Entry 6YK0 (X-ray diffraction, 2.90 A resolution); this record covers chains A and B.

== Chain A (and B) ==
Molecule: Pyridoxal kinase
Organism: Mus musculus
Notes: EC 2.7.1.35; chain B of this document is another copy of the same molecule, construct and numbering; everything in this record applies to it too
UniProtKB: Q8K183 (PDXK_MOUSE); numbering as in UniProt (aligned over 1-312)
Chain sequence (314 residues; each row starts with the number of its first residue; numbers below 1 keep their minus sign (Gly-1 is residue -1)):
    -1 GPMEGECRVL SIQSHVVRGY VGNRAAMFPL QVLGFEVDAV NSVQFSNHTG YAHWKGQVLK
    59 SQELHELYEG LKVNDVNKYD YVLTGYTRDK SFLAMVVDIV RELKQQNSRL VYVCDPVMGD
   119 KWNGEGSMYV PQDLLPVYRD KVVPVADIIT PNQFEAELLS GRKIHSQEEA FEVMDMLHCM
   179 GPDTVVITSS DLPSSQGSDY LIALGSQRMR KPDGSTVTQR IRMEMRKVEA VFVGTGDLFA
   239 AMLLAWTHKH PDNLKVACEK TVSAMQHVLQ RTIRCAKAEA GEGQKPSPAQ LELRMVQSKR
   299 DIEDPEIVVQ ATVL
Disordered / not traced: -1 to 3
Differences from the reference sequence: expression tag (-1 to 0)
UniProt features mapped onto this chain:
  - active site: Asp235 (Proton acceptor)
  - binding site (pyridoxal): Ser12, Thr47
  - binding site (pyridoxal 5'-phosphate): Thr47, Gly234, Asp235
  - binding site (ATP): Asp113, Asn150 to Glu153, Thr186, Ser187, Val226 to Ala228, Thr233
  - binding site (Na(+)): Asp113, Thr148, Thr186
  - binding site (Mg(2+)): Asp118
  - modified residue: Met1 (N-acetylmethionine), Ser59 (Phosphoserine), Ser164 (Phosphoserine), Ser213 (Phosphoserine), Ser285 (Phosphoserine)
Ligand contacts: ATP-gamma-S (AGS; phosphothiophosphoric acid-adenylate ester): Asp113, Val115, Asp118, Thr148, Asn150, Glu153, Thr186, Ser187, Leu199, Met223, Arg224, Lys225, Val226, Ala228, Phe230, Thr233, Gly234, Phe237, Met263, Leu267
Reported in the primary citation:
  - binding site for ATP-gamma-S: Asp118, Asn150, Thr186, Val226, Thr233
  - mutagenesis - V41W, F43R: decreased catalytic activity
  - mutagenesis - R86W: unchanged catalytic activity

== Interface between chain A and chain B ==
Contacting residue pairs - 85 pairs, chain A then chain B:
  Glu4(A) with Gln295(B)
  Arg6(A) with Arg16(B)
  His13(A) with Ala37(B), hydrogen bond (side chain-backbone); Asn39(B), hydrogen bond
  Val15(A) with Asp36(B); Ala37(B), hydrogen bond (backbone-backbone); Val38(B), hydrophobic; Leu69(B), hydrophobic
  Arg16(A) with Arg6(B); Asp36(B); Leu69(B); Val74(B)
  Tyr18(A) with Gln29(B), hydrogen bond; Glu34(B), hydrogen bond
  Arg22(A) with Met25(B); Val35(B), hydrogen bond (side chain-backbone)
  Met25(A) with Arg22(B)
  Phe26(A) with Gln29(B); Val30(B), hydrophobic
  Gln29(A) with Tyr18(B); Arg22(B); Phe26(B); Val294(B)
  Val30(A) with Lys297(B), hydrogen bond (backbone-side chain)
  Gly32(A) with Val294(B)
  Phe33(A) with Val294(B)
  Glu34(A) with Tyr18(B), hydrogen bond; Gln295(B)
  Val35(A) with Arg22(B), hydrogen bond (backbone-side chain)
  Asp36(A) with Val15(B); Arg16(B)
  Ala37(A) with His13(B), hydrogen bond (backbone-side chain); Val15(B), hydrogen bond (backbone-backbone); Gln42(B)
  Val38(A) with Val15(B), hydrophobic; Gln42(B)
  Asn39(A) with His13(B), hydrogen bond; Asn39(B); Gln42(B), hydrogen bond (backbone-side chain)
  Gln42(A) with Ala37(B); Val38(B); Asn39(B), hydrogen bond (side chain-backbone); Leu57(B); Leu65(B)
  Ser44(A) with Leu65(B); Gly68(B); Leu69(B)
  Asn45(A) with Gly68(B); Asn72(B), hydrogen bond
  Tyr49(A) with Asn72(B)
  Ala50(A) with Asn72(B)
  His51(A) with Val71(B); Asn72(B), hydrogen bond (backbone-side chain)
  Lys53(A) with Glu64(B); Leu65(B)
  Gly54(A) with Leu65(B)
  Gln55(A) with Leu57(B); Glu61(B)
  Leu57(A) with Gln42(B); Gln55(B)
  Glu61(A) with Gln55(B)
  Glu64(A) with Lys53(B)
  Leu65(A) with Gln42(B); Phe43(B); Ser44(B); Lys53(B); Gly54(B)
  Glu67(A) with Lys53(B)
  Gly68(A) with Ser44(B); Asn45(B); Lys53(B)
  Leu69(A) with Arg16(B); Ser44(B)
  Val71(A) with His51(B)
  Asn72(A) with Asn45(B), hydrogen bond; Tyr49(B); Ala50(B); His51(B)
  Val74(A) with Arg16(B)
  Val294(A) with Gln29(B); Gly32(B); Phe33(B)
  Lys297(A) with Val30(B), hydrogen bond (side chain-backbone); Glu301(B), salt bridge
  Glu301(A) with Lys297(B), salt bridge
Other interface residues (no listed pair), chain A (47 interface residues in all): Val14, Phe43, Trp52, Ala287, Leu291, Gln295
Other interface residues (no listed pair), chain B (45 interface residues in all): Val14, Ala287, Leu291, Met293

== In short ==
47 residues of chain A face 45 of chain B across their interface, with 18 hydrogen bonds and 2 salt bridges.
Polar pairs include Lys297(A)-Glu301(B), His13(A)-Ala37(B) and His13(A)-Asn39(B). Bound to chain A:
ATP-gamma-S. From the paper: a binding site for ATP-gamma-S at Asp118(A), Asn150(A) and Thr186(A) among
others; V41W and F43R of chain A reduce catalytic activity.
Both chains are Pyridoxal kinase (Mus musculus). Entry 6YK0 (Crystal structure of mouse pyridoxal kinase in
complex with ATP-gamma-S) was determined by X-ray diffraction, deposited together with 6YJZ and 6YK1.
